Entry 7V2O (electron microscopy, 3.50 A resolution); this record covers chains A and M of the 22 polymer chains in the assembly.

== Chain A ==
Molecule: 16s ribosomal RNA
From: Thermus thermophilus HB8
Sequence (1522 nucleotides; row label = number of the first residue in the row):
     1 UUUGUUGGAG AGUUUGAUCC UGGCUCAGGG UGAACGCUGG CGGCGUGCCU AAGACAUGCA
    61 AGUCGUGCGG GCCGCGGGGU UUUACUCCGU GGUCAGCGGC GGACGGGUGA GUAACGCGUG
   121 GGUGACCUAC CCGGAAGAGG GGGACAACCC GGGGAAACUC GGGCUAAUCC CCCAUGUGGA
   181 CCCGCCCCUU GGGGUGUGUC CAAAGGGCUU UGCCCGCUUC CGGAUGGGCC CGCGUCCCAU
   241 CAGCUAGUUG GUGGGGUAAU GGCCCACCAA GGCGACGACG GGUAGCCGGU CUGAGAGGAU
   301 GGCCGGCCAC AGGGGCACUG AGACACGGGC CCCACUCCUA CGGGAGGCAG CAGUUAGGAA
   361 UCUUCCGCAA UGGGCGCAAG CCUGACGGAG CGACGCCGCU UGGAGGAAGA AGCCCUUCGG
   421 GGUGUAAACU CCUGAACCCG GGACGAAACC CCCGACGAGG GGACUGACGG UACCGGGGUA
   481 AUAGCGCCGG CCAACUCCGU GCCAGCAGCC GCGGUAAUAC GGAGGGCGCG AGCGUUACCC
   541 GGAUUCACUG GGCGUAAAGG GCGUGUAGGC GGCCUGGGGC GUCCCAUGUG AAAGACCACG
   601 GCUCAACCGU GGGGGAGCGU GGGAUACGCU CAGGCUAGAC GGUGGGAGAG GGUGGUGGAA
   661 UUCCCGGAGU AGCGGUGAAA UGCGCAGAUA CCGGGAGGAA CGCCGAUGGC GAAGGCAGCC
   721 ACCUGGUCCA CCCGUGACGC UGAGGCGCGA AAGCGUGGGG AGCAAACCGG AUUAGAUACC
   781 CGGGUAGUCC ACGCCCUAAA CGAUGCGCGC UAGGUCUCUG GGUCUCCUGG GGGCCGAAGC
   841 UAACGCGUUA AGCGCGCCGC CUGGGGAGUA CGGCCGCAAG GCUGAAACUC AAAGGAAUUG
   901 ACGGGGGCCC GCACAAGCGG UGGAGCAUGU GGUUUAAUUC GAAGCAACGC GAAGAACCUU
   961 ACCAGGCCUU GACAUGCUAG GGAACCCGGG UGAAAGCCUG GGGUGCCCCG CGAGGGGAGC
  1021 CCUAGCACAG GUGCUGCAUG GCCGUCGUCA GCUCGUGCCG UGAGGUGUUG GGUUAAGUCC
  1081 CGCAACGAGC GCAACCCCCG CCGUUAGUUG CCAGCGGUUC GGCCGGGCAC UCUAACGGGA
  1141 CUGCCCGCGA AAGCGGGAGG AAGGAGGGGA CGACGUCUGG UCAGCAUGGC CCUUACGGCC
  1201 UGGGCGACAC ACGUGCUACA AUGCCCACUA CAAAGCGAUG CCACCCGGCA ACGGGGAGCU
  1261 AAUCGCAAAA AGGUGGGCCC AGUUCGGAUU GGGGUCUGCA ACCCGACCCC AUGAAGCCGG
  1321 AAUCGCUAGU AAUCGCGGAU CAGCCAUGCC GCGGUGAAUA CGUUCCCGGG CCUUGUACAC
  1381 ACCGCCCGUC ACGCCAUGGG AGCGGGCUCU ACCCGAAGUC GCCGGGAGCC UACGGGCAGG
  1441 CGCCGAGGGU AGGGCCCGUG ACUGGGGCGA AGUCGUAACA AGGUAGCUGU ACCGGAAGGU
  1501 GCGGCUGGAU CACCUCCUUU CU
Unresolved in the structure: 1-4, 775-778, 1381-1386, 1477-1484, 1510-1522
What the authors report for this chain:
  - mutagenesis - A901G: decreased catalytic activity

== Chain M ==
Protein: 30S ribosomal protein S13
From: Thermus thermophilus HB8
UniProtKB: P80377 (RS13_THET8); residues 1-126 here = UniProt positions 1-126
Chain sequence (126 residues; row label = number of the first residue in the row):
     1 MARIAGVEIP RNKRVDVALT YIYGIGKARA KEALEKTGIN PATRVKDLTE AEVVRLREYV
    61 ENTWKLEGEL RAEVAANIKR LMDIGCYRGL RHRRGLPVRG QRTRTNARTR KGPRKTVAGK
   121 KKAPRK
Unresolved in the structure: 1, 115-126

== How chain A and chain M interact ==
Residue-residue contacts (75; chain A residue first):
  A924(A) with Arg114(M), salt bridge to the phosphate
  G925(A) with Arg108(M), phosphate contact; Thr109(M), hydrogen bond to the phosphate; Arg114(M), salt bridge to the phosphate
  C926(A) with Asn106(M), phosphate contact; Ala107(M), hydrogen bond to the phosphate; Arg108(M), hydrogen bond to the phosphate; Thr109(M), hydrogen bond to the phosphate
  A927(A) with Gln101(M), phosphate contact; Asn106(M), hydrogen bond to the phosphate
  U928(A) with Arg102(M), salt bridge to the phosphate; Thr105(M), base contact
  G929(A) with Arg102(M), salt bridge to the phosphate; Thr105(M), base contact
  U930(A) with Arg104(M), hydrogen bond to the base; Thr105(M), base contact
  G931(A) with Arg104(M), hydrogen bond to the base
  G932(A) with Arg104(M), hydrogen bond to the base
  G1206(A) with Arg102(M), phosphate contact
  A1207(A) with Arg102(M), phosphate contact; Thr103(M), hydrogen bond to the phosphate; Arg104(M), phosphate contact
  C1208(A) with Arg91(M), salt bridge to the phosphate; Leu96(M), phosphate contact; Thr103(M), hydrogen bond to the sugar; Arg104(M), base contact; Lys111(M), sugar contact
  A1209(A) with Leu96(M), phosphate contact; Lys111(M), phosphate contact
  C1210(A) with Arg104(M), hydrogen bond to the base; Arg108(M), salt bridge to the phosphate; Lys111(M), salt bridge to the phosphate
  A1211(A) with Arg104(M), hydrogen bond to the base; Thr105(M), hydrogen bond to the base; Arg114(M), salt bridge to the phosphate
  C1212(A) with Thr105(M), base contact
  G1277(A) with Arg14(M), hydrogen bond to the sugar
  C1278(A) with Arg44(M), salt bridge to the phosphate
  C1279(A) with Arg44(M), salt bridge to the phosphate
  U1283(A) with Tyr21(M), sugar contact
  U1284(A) with Lys13(M), salt bridge to the phosphate; Arg14(M), hydrogen bond to the base; Val17(M), phosphate contact; Tyr21(M), hydrogen bond to the phosphate
  A1288(A) with Thr109(M), hydrogen bond to the sugar
  U1289(A) with Gln101(M), hydrogen bond to the phosphate; Thr109(M), sugar contact; Arg110(M), phosphate contact
  U1290(A) with His92(M), hydrogen bond to the phosphate; Pro97(M), phosphate contact; Val98(M), hydrogen bond to the phosphate; Arg99(M), hydrogen bond to the phosphate; Gln101(M), phosphate contact
  G1291(A) with Asn77(M), hydrogen bond to the sugar; Arg88(M), salt bridge to the phosphate; His92(M), salt bridge to the phosphate; Val98(M), phosphate contact; Arg99(M), salt bridge to the phosphate
  G1292(A) with Asn77(M), phosphate contact; Arg80(M), salt bridge to the phosphate; Arg88(M), salt bridge to the phosphate
  C1310(A) with Ala28(M), phosphate contact; Arg29(M), hydrogen bond to the sugar
  A1311(A) with Gly24(M), phosphate contact; Ile25(M), phosphate contact; Gly26(M), hydrogen bond to the phosphate; Lys27(M), phosphate contact; Ala28(M), hydrogen bond to the phosphate; Arg29(M), hydrogen bond to the phosphate; Leu70(M), sugar contact
  U1312(A) with Ile22(M), phosphate contact; Tyr23(M), phosphate contact; Gly24(M), hydrogen bond to the phosphate; Ile25(M), hydrogen bond to the phosphate; Gly26(M), hydrogen bond to the phosphate
Also at the interface, not in a pair above, chain A (34 interface residues in all): C1302, C1303, C1304, G1305, G1313
Also at the interface, not in a pair above, chain M (42 interface residues in all): Thr20, Glu73, Val74, Leu81, Tyr87, Arg94, Gly100

== In short ==
34 residues of chain A face 42 of chain M across their interface, with 29 hydrogen bonds and 16 salt bridges.
Among the polar pairs are U930(A)-Arg104(M), G931(A)-Arg104(M) and G932(A)-Arg104(M). The paper reports that
A901G of chain A reduces catalytic activity.
Chain A is 16s ribosomal RNA and chain M is 30S ribosomal protein S13, both from Thermus thermophilus HB8; the
structure, T.thermophilus 30S ribosome with KsgA, class K4, was determined by electron microscopy (same
publication as 7V2L, 7V2M, 7V2N, 7V2P and 7V2Q).
